PDB entry 7URA | electron microscopy, 3.11 A resolution | chains A and L of the 3 polymer chains in the assembly

Chain A:
Protein: Isoform 2 of Protein-serine O-palmitoleoyltransferase porcupine
From: Homo sapiens
Notes: EC 2.3.1.250
UniProt: Q9H237 (PORCN_HUMAN), isoform Q9H237-2; residues 2-456 here = UniProt positions 2-456
Chain sequence (464 residues; each row starts with the number of its first residue; numbers below 1 keep their minus sign (Met-7 is residue -7)):
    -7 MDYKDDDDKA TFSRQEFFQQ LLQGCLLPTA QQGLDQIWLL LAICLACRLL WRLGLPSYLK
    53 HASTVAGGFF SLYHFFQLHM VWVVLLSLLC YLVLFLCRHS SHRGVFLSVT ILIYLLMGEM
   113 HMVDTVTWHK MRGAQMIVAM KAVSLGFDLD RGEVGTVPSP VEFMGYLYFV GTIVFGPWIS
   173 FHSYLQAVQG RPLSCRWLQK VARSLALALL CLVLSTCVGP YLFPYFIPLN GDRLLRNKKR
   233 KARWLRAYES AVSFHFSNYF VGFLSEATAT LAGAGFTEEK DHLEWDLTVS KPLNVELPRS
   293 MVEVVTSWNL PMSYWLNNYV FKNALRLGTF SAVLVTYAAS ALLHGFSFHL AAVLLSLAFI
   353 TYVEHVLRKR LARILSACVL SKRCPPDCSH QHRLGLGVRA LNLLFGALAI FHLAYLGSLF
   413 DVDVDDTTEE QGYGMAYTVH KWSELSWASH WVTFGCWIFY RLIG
Disordered / not traced: -7 to 3, 223-233, 415-424
Disulfides: Cys17-Cys209
Construct notes: initiating methionine (-7); expression tag (-6 to 1)
Metal / ion sites: Zn2+: Cys370, Cys376, Cys380, His382
Residues lining bound ligands:
  - Digitonin (AJP): Val97, Ser100, Ile103, Leu104, Leu107, Val135, Phe139, Trp307, Val312, Asn315, Ala316, Arg318, Ala331, Leu335
  - Palmitoleoyl-CoA (OH6; S-[2-[3-[[(2R)-4-[[[(2R,3R,4R,5R)-5-(6-aminopurin-9-yl)-4-oxidanyl-3-phosphonooxy-oxolan-2-yl]methoxy-oxidanyl-phosphoryl]oxy-oxidanyl-phosphoryl]oxy-3,3-dimethyl-2-oxidanyl-butanoyl]amino]propanoylamino]ethyl] (Z)-hexadec-9-enethioate): Phe246, His247, Val294, Val296, Val297, Thr298, Trp300, Met304, Ser305, Leu308, Asn309, Phe313, Thr321, Val325, Thr328, Tyr329, Ser332, His336, Leu342, Val345, Leu346, Leu349, Thr353, Tyr354, His357, Lys361, Lys374, Leu405, Leu408, Gly409, Phe412
UniProt features mapped onto this chain:
  - active site: His341
  - lipidation: Cys187 (S-palmitoyl cysteine)
  - natural variant: Gly60 (G60R: In FODH), Ser136 (S136F: In FODH), Gly168 (G168R: In FODH), Arg228 (R228C: In a patient with focal dermal hypoplasia also carrying a frameshift mutation; uncertain significance), Glu258 (V258E: In FODH; this construct carries the variant), His341 (H341L: In FODH), Arg365 (R365G: In FODH; R365Q: In FODH), Arg385 (C385R: In FODH; this construct carries the variant), Trp439 (W439R: In FODH)
  - mutagenesis: Cys187 (C187A: Drastic loss of palmitoylation), His341 (H341A: Loss of function)
From the paper describing this entry:
  - Zn2+ coordination: Cys370, Cys376, Cys380, His382
  - binding site for Palmitoleoyl-CoA: Phe246, Val296, Val297, Thr298, Trp300, Asn309, Tyr329, Ser332, His336, Leu342, Leu349, His357, Lys361, Lys374, Leu405, Leu408, Phe412
  - specificity-determining residues: Trp300
  - catalytic residues: His336 (proposed by the authors, not directly observed)

Chain L:
Protein: 2C11 light chain
From: Mus musculus
Chain sequence (234 residues; each row starts with the number of its first residue):
     1 MGWSCIILFL VATARTGVHS DIHMTQSPAS LSAFVGETVT ITCRTSENIF SYLAWYQQKQ
    61 GKSPQLLVYN AKTLTSGVPS RFSGSGSGTQ FSLKINSLQP EDFGSYYCQH HYGSPYTFGG
   121 GTKLEIKRTV AAPSVFIFPP SDEQLKSGTA SVVCLLNNFY PREAKVQWKV DNALQSGNSQ
   181 ESVTEQDSKD STYSLSSTLT LSKADYEKHK VYACEVTHQG LSSPVTKSFN RGEC
Disordered / not traced: 1-20, 128-234
Disulfides: Cys43-Cys108

Interface between chain A and chain L:
Contacting residue pairs - 18 pairs, chain A then chain L:
  Gly144(A) with Ser114(L); Tyr116(L), hydrogen bond (backbone-side chain)
  Glu145(A) with Gly113(L); Ser114(L)
  Val146(A) with Tyr112(L)
  Gly147(A) with His111(L); Tyr112(L), hydrogen bond (backbone-backbone); Tyr116(L)
  Thr148(A) with Tyr52(L); His111(L), hydrogen bond
  Glu154(A) with Tyr52(L), hydrogen bond
  His174(A) with Tyr112(L), hydrogen bond (side chain-backbone); Gly113(L)
  Leu177(A) with Phe50(L)
  Gln178(A) with Phe50(L); Tyr112(L), hydrogen bond
  Gln181(A) with Asn48(L); Phe50(L)
Also at the interface, not in a pair above, chain A (11 interface residues in all): Ser49
Also at the interface, not in a pair above, chain L (9 interface residues in all): Glu47

Overview:
11 residues of chain A face 9 of chain L across their interface; the contacts include 6 hydrogen bonds. Polar
contacts include Gly144(A)-Tyr116(L), Thr148(A)-His111(L) and Glu154(A)-Tyr52(L). Bound to chain A:
Palmitoleoyl-CoA and Digitonin. From the paper: the catalytic residue His336(A); a binding site for
Palmitoleoyl-CoA at Phe246(A), Val296(A) and Val297(A) among others.
Here chain A is Isoform 2 of Protein-serine O-palmitoleoyltransferase porcupine (Homo sapiens) and chain L is
2C11 light chain (Mus musculus). Entry 7URA (Human PORCN in complex with Palmitoleoyl-CoA) was determined by
electron microscopy (same publication as 7URC).
